Entry 3U60 (X-ray diffraction, 3.34 A resolution); this record covers chains E and A of the 10 polymer chains in the assembly.

[Chain E]
Protein: DNA polymerase accessory protein 44
Source organism: Enterobacteria phage T4
Reference sequence: P04526 (DPA44_BPT4); residues 1-319 here = UniProt positions 1-319
Sequence (324 residues; each row starts with the number of its first residue; numbers below 1 keep their minus sign (Gly-4 is residue -4)):
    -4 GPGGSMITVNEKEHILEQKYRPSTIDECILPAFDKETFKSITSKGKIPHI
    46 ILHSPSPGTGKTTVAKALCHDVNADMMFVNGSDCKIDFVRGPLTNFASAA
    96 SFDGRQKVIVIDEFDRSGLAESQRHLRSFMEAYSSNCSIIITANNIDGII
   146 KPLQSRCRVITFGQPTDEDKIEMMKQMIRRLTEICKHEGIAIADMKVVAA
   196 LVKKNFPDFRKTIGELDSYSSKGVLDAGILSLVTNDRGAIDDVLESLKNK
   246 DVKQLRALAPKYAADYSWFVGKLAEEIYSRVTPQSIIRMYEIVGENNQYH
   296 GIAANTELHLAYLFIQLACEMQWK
Disordered / not traced: -4 to 1, 221-233
Sequence notes: expression tag (-4 to 0)
Ligand contacts: ADP (adenosine-5'-diphosphate): Glu12, Gln13, Arg16, Pro17, Cys23, Ile24, Leu25, Pro52, Gly53, Thr54, Gly55, Lys56, Thr57, Thr58, Glu108, Arg175, Phe204, Arg205, Ile208
UniProt features mapped onto this chain:
  - binding site (ATP): Glu12 to Tyr15, Ile24, Gly53 to Thr58, Arg205
What the authors report for this chain:
  - binding site for the ligand 08T: Arg151
  - binding site for Template DNA strand: Lys80
  - allosteric site: Lys80 (proposed by the authors, not directly observed)

[Chain A]
Protein: DNA polymerase accessory protein 62
Source organism: Enterobacteria phage T4
Reference sequence: P04527 (DPA62_BPT4); numbering as in UniProt (aligned over 2-187)
Sequence (195 residues; each row starts with the number of its first residue):
     2 SLFKDDIQLNEHQVAWYSKDWTAVQSAADSFKEKAENEFFEIIGAINNKT
    52 KCSIAQKDYSKFMVENALSQFPECMPAVYAMNLIGSGLSDEAHFNYLMAA
   102 VPRGKRYGKWAKLVEDSTEVLIIKLLAKRYQVNTNDAINYKSILTKNGKL
   152 PLVLKELKGLVTDDFLKEVTKNVKEQKQLKKLALEWGLEHHHHHH
Disordered / not traced: 188-196
Sequence notes: expression tag (188-196)

[How chain E and chain A interact]
Contacting residue pairs - 45 pairs, chain E then chain A:
  Glu8(E) - Arg130(A)  salt bridge
  Glu8(E) - Tyr131(A)
  His9(E) - Val154(A)
  His9(E) - Glu157(A)  salt bridge
  Ile10(E) - Tyr141(A)  hydrophobic
  Ile10(E) - Leu145(A)  hydrophobic
  Glu12(E) - Tyr141(A)  hydrogen bond
  Gln13(E) - Tyr131(A)
  Gln13(E) - Tyr141(A)  hydrogen bond
  Phe73(E) - Gln132(A)  hydrogen bond (backbone-side chain)
  Asn75(E) - Gln132(A)
  Asn75(E) - Val133(A)  hydrogen bond (side chain-backbone)
  Asn75(E) - Asn134(A)
  Ser77(E) - Asn134(A)  hydrogen bond
  Gly209(E) - Ile144(A)
  Asp212(E) - Ile144(A)
  Asp212(E) - Asn148(A)  hydrogen bond
  Ser213(E) - Lys147(A)  hydrogen bond (backbone-side chain)
  Ser215(E) - Asn148(A)
  Ser216(E) - Lys147(A)
  Lys248(E) - Ala112(A)
  Arg251(E) - Asn67(A)
  Arg251(E) - Ser70(A)  hydrogen bond
  Ala252(E) - Ala112(A)  hydrophobic
  Ala252(E) - Leu114(A)
  Leu253(E) - Leu114(A)  hydrophobic
  Asp260(E) - Asn136(A)  hydrogen bond
  Trp263(E) - Asn136(A)
  Tyr294(E) - Leu84(A)  hydrophobic
  Ile297(E) - Leu84(A)
  Ala298(E) - Asn83(A)
  Ala298(E) - Leu84(A)  hydrophobic
  Ala299(E) - Asn83(A)  hydrogen bond (backbone-backbone)
  Ala299(E) - Ser87(A)
  Asn300(E) - Asn67(A)
  Asn300(E) - Asn83(A)  hydrogen bond (backbone-side chain)
  Leu303(E) - Glu66(A)
  Leu303(E) - Ser70(A)
  Leu303(E) - Met76(A)  hydrophobic
  Leu303(E) - Val79(A)  hydrophobic
  Leu303(E) - Tyr80(A)
  His304(E) - Tyr80(A)
  His304(E) - Asn83(A)
  Tyr307(E) - Met76(A)
  Tyr307(E) - Tyr80(A)  hydrophobic
Also at the interface, not in a pair above, chain E (35 interface residues in all): Val74, Glu108, Arg205, Val247, Gln249, Lys256, Glu302, Ala306
Also at the interface, not in a pair above, chain A (30 interface residues in all): Phe63, Gln71, Pro73, Lys113, Asp137, Leu153

[Summary]
Chain E and chain A form an interface of 35 and 30 residues respectively; the contacts include 11 hydrogen
bonds and 2 salt bridges. Polar contacts include Glu8(E)-Arg130(A), His9(E)-Glu157(A) and Glu12(E)-Tyr141(A).
Ligands of chain E: ADP. From the paper: a binding site for the ligand 08T at Arg151(E); a binding site for
Template DNA strand at Lys80(E).
Chain E is DNA polymerase accessory protein 44 and chain A is DNA polymerase accessory protein 62, both from
Enterobacteria phage T4; the structure, Structure of T4 Bacteriophage Clamp Loader Bound To Open Clamp, DNA
and ATP Analog, was determined by X-ray diffraction, deposited together with 3U5Z and 3U61.
